5GIC - chains A and C; structure by X-ray diffraction, 2.35 A resolution.

# Chain A
Name: Vitamin D3 receptor
From: Rattus norvegicus
UniProtKB: P13053 (VDR_RAT); numbering as in UniProt; present here: 124-164, 212-420
Sequence (250 residues; row label = number of the first residue in the row; note: 47 numbers in that range are skipped by the numbering (no residue carries them; nothing is unmodelled there)):
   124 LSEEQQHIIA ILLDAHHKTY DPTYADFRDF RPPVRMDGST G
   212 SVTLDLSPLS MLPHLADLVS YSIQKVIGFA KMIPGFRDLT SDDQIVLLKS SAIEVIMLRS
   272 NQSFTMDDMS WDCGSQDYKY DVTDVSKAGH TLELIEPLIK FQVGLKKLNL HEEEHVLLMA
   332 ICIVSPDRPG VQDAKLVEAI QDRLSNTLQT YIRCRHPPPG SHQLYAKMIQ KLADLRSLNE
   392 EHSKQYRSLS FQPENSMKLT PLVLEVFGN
Unresolved in the structure: 159-164, 212-218
Ligand contacts: DLAM-2P (DLC; (3R,5S)-5-[(2R)-2-[(1R,3AS,4Z,7AR)-7A-methyl-4-[(2E)-2-[(3S,5R)-2-methylidene-3,5-bis(oxidanyl)cyclohexylidene]ethylidene]-2,3,3A,5,6,7-hexahydro-1H-inden-1-yl]propyl]-3-methyl-3-oxidanyl-1-(2-phenylethyl)pyrrolidin-2-one): Tyr143, Tyr147, Leu220, Leu223, Leu226, Leu229, Val230, Ser233, Ile264, Ile267, Arg270, Ser271, Ser274, Trp282, Cys284, Tyr291, Val296, Thr302, Leu305, His393, Gln396, Tyr397, Leu400, Phe418
Curated features (UniProtKB/Swiss-Prot):
  - region: Lys242 to Lys260 (Interaction with coactivator LXXLL motif)
  - binding site (calcitriol): Tyr143, Ser233, Arg270, Ser274, His301, His393
  - motif: Pro412 to Asn420 (9aaTAD)

# Chain C
Name: SRC1
Sequence (10 residues; row label = number of the first residue in the row):
   626 NHPMLMNLLK

# Interface between chain A and chain C
Pairs across the interface - 17 pairs, chain A then chain C:
  Gln235(A) - Leu633(C)
  Ile238(A) - Leu630(C)  hydrophobic
  Ile238(A) - Leu633(C)  hydrophobic
  Ser252(A) - Met631(C)  hydrogen bond
  Gln255(A) - Leu634(C)
  Ile256(A) - His627(C)
  Ile256(A) - Leu630(C)  hydrophobic
  Ile256(A) - Leu634(C)  hydrophobic
  Leu259(A) - Leu630(C)  hydrophobic
  Leu259(A) - Leu634(C)  hydrophobic
  Lys260(A) - His627(C)
  Pro412(A) - Met629(C)  hydrophobic
  Leu413(A) - Met629(C)
  Glu416(A) - His627(C)
  Glu416(A) - Pro628(C)
  Glu416(A) - Met629(C)  hydrogen bond (side chain-backbone)
  Glu416(A) - Leu630(C)  hydrogen bond (side chain-backbone)
Also at the interface, not in a pair above, chain A (12 interface residues in all): Phe247, Val417

# Overview
The interface between chain A and chain C involves 12 residues on one side and 7 on the other, with 3 hydrogen
bonds. Polar pairs include Ser252(A)-Met631(C), Glu416(A)-Met629(C) and Glu416(A)-Leu630(C). Chain A binds
DLAM-2P. UniProt lists 6 calcitriol-binding residues on chain A.
Here chain A is Vitamin D3 receptor (Rattus norvegicus) and chain C is SRC1. Entry 5GIC (Crystal structure of
VDR in complex with DLAM-2P) was determined by X-ray diffraction together with 5GID and 5GIE from the same
study.
